9M4F - chains B and M of the 25 polymer chains in the assembly; structure by electron microscopy, 2.82 A resolution.

# Chain B
Name: PsaB
Organism: Tribonema minus
Sequence (734 residues; numbered 1 to 734; the number before each row is that of its first residue):
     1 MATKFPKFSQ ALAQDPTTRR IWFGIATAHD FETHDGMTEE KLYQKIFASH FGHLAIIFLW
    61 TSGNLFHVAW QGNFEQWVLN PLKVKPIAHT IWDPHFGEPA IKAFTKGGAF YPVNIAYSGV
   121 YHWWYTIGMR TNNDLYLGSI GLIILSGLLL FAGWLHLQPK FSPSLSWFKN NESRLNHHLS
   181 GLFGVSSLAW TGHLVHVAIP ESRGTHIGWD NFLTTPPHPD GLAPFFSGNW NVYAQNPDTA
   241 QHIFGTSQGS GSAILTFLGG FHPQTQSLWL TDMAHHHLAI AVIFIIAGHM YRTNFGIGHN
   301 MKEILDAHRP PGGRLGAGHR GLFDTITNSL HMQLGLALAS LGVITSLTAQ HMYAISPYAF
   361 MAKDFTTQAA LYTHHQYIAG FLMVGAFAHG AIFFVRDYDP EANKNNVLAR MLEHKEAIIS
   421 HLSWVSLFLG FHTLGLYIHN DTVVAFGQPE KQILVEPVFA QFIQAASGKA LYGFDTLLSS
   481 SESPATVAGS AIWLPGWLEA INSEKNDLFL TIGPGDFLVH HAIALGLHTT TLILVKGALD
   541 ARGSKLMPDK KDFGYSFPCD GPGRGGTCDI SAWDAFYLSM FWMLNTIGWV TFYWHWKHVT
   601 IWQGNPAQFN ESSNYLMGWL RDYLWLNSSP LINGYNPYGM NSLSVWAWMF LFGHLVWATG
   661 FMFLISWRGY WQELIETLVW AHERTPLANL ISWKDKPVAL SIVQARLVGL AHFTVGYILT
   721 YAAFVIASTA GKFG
Disordered / not traced: 1
Metal / ion sites: chlorophyll a Mg (32 sites), coordinated by His-29, His-50, His-53, His-67, His-89, Asp-93, His-95, His-156, His-177, His-178, His-193, His-196, His-275, His-276, His-277, His-289 and 16 more; 4Fe-4S cluster Fe: Cys-559, Cys-568 (shared with 2 residues of chain A)
Residues lining bound ligands:
  - beta-carotene (BCR), molecule 1: Ile-21, Ile-25, Ile-691
  - beta-carotene (BCR), molecule 2: Gly-52, Ile-56, Leu-59, Leu-150
  - beta-carotene (BCR), molecule 3: Leu-54, Ile-57, Phe-58, Trp-60, Gly-181, Leu-182, Val-185, Ser-186
  - beta-carotene (BCR), molecule 4: Phe-58, Thr-61, Leu-65, Trp-123, Trp-124, Ile-127, Met-129, Gly-138, Leu-142, Trp-209, Phe-212, Leu-213
  - beta-carotene (BCR), molecule 5: Leu-188, Leu-222, Phe-225, Val-282, Ile-285, Ile-286, His-289, Ile-297
  - beta-carotene (BCR), molecule 6: Phe-225, Phe-226, Trp-230, Val-282
  - beta-carotene (BCR), molecule 7: Met-332, Gly-335, Leu-336, Ala-339, Val-343, Met-383, Ala-386, Phe-387, Gly-390, Ala-391, Phe-393, Phe-394, Leu-408, Ala-538
  - beta-carotene (BCR), molecule 8: Phe-387, Met-411, Ile-418, Val-535, Leu-539
  - beta-carotene (BCR), molecule 9: Phe-428, His-432, Leu-436, Ile-453, Phe-517, His-521
  - beta-carotene (BCR), molecule 10: Trp-648, Met-649, Phe-652, Trp-671, Ile-675, Leu-678
  - chlorophyll a (CLA), molecule 1: Phe-5, Phe-8, Gly-24, Ile-25, Ala-28, His-29, Phe-31, His-34, Lys-45, Ser-49, His-53, Ile-56
  - chlorophyll a (CLA), molecule 2: Thr-18, Ile-21, Trp-22, Ile-675, Leu-678, Val-679, His-682, Ile-691, Ser-692, Trp-693, Lys-694, Asp-695, Pro-697, Val-698
  - chlorophyll a (CLA), molecule 3: Trp-22, Phe-652, Leu-655, Val-656, Thr-659, Phe-663, Leu-700, Val-708, Ala-711, His-712, Val-715
  - chlorophyll a (CLA), molecule 4: Ile-25, Ala-26, Thr-27, Ala-28, His-29, Asp-30, His-331, Leu-334, Leu-338, Phe-381, Leu-382, Val-384, Gly-385, Ala-388, His-389, Ile-392, Arg-396, Tyr-555, Trp-573, Phe-576, Met-580, Phe-652, Val-715, Leu-719
  - chlorophyll a (CLA), molecule 5: His-29, Phe-31, Glu-32, Tyr-43, Ile-46, Ser-49, His-50, His-53, Leu-54, Ile-57, Phe-168, Arg-174, His-178, Leu-182, Phe-183, Leu-330, His-331, Gln-333, Leu-334, Ala-337, Leu-338, Leu-341
  - chlorophyll a (CLA), molecule 6: His-29, His-53, Ile-56, Ile-57, Trp-60, Leu-341, Ile-378, Phe-381, Leu-382
  - chlorophyll a (CLA), molecule 7: Phe-47, Phe-51, Leu-148, Phe-151, Ala-152, Leu-155, His-156, Lys-160, Phe-161, Pro-163, Trp-167
  - chlorophyll a (CLA), molecule 8: Phe-47, His-50, Phe-51, Leu-54, Trp-123, Trp-167, Phe-168, Asn-170, Ser-173, Arg-174, His-177, His-178, Gly-181, Leu-182, Phe-183, Tyr-358
  - chlorophyll a (CLA), molecule 9: Ile-56, Leu-59, Trp-60, Ser-62, Gly-63, Phe-66, His-67, Trp-70, Gln-71, His-89, Thr-90, Trp-92, Ile-143
  - chlorophyll a (CLA), molecule 10: Ile-56, Trp-60, Asn-64, His-67, Val-68, Ala-88, His-89, Asn-114, Ile-115, Ala-116, Tyr-117, Ser-118, Val-120, Val-645, Trp-646, Met-649
  - chlorophyll a (CLA), molecule 11: Ile-57, Phe-58, Trp-60, Thr-61, Ser-118, Gly-119, Val-120, Trp-123, Ser-186, Ala-189, Leu-341, Ile-344, Thr-345, Thr-348, Met-352, Tyr-358, Met-361, Leu-371, His-374, His-375, Ile-378, Leu-382
  - chlorophyll a (CLA), molecule 12: Trp-60, Asn-64, Tyr-117, Ser-118, Val-120, Ala-370, Leu-371, Thr-373, His-374, Tyr-377, Ile-378, Phe-381, Trp-646, Met-649, Ile-718, Leu-719, Tyr-721, Ala-722, Val-725, Ile-726
  - chlorophyll a (CLA), molecule 13: His-89, Thr-90, Ile-91, Trp-92, Asp-93, Pro-94, His-95, Phe-96, Phe-104, Asn-114, Ser-644, Val-645, Trp-648
  - chlorophyll a (CLA), molecule 14: Trp-92, Pro-94, His-95
  - chlorophyll a (CLA), molecule 15: Trp-123, Thr-126, Ile-127, Phe-183, Ser-186, Ser-187, Trp-190, Leu-194, Leu-268, Met-273, His-276, His-277, Ile-280, Ile-344, Leu-347, Thr-348, His-351, Met-352, Pro-357, Tyr-358
  - chlorophyll a (CLA), molecule 16: Ile-127, Gly-128, Met-129, Asp-134, Leu-137, Gly-138, Ser-186, Ala-189, Trp-190, Gly-192, His-193, His-196, Val-197, Glu-201, Ile-207, Gly-208, Trp-209, Phe-212
  - chlorophyll a (CLA), molecule 17: Trp-167, Asn-170, Ser-173, His-177, Thr-293, Asn-294, Phe-295
  - chlorophyll a (CLA), molecule 18: Asn-171, Arg-174, Leu-175, His-178, Leu-179, Phe-183, Ile-280, Ile-283, Phe-284, Met-301, Leu-305, Phe-323, Ile-326, Leu-336, Ala-337, Ser-340, Ile-344
  - chlorophyll a (CLA), molecule 19: Leu-175, Leu-179, Phe-183, Ile-283, Phe-284, Ala-287, Met-290, Tyr-291, Met-301, Ile-304, Leu-305
  - chlorophyll a (CLA), molecule 20: Asn-176, His-177, Ser-180, Gly-181, Val-185, Ile-285, His-289, Tyr-291, Thr-293, Phe-295, Ile-297
  - chlorophyll a (CLA), molecule 21: Leu-188, Ala-189, Thr-191, Gly-192, Val-195, His-196, Phe-212, Leu-213, Thr-214, Thr-215, Pro-216, Pro-217, His-218, Gly-221, Leu-222, Phe-225, Phe-226, Tyr-233, Ile-254, Leu-255, Leu-278
  - chlorophyll a (CLA), molecule 22: Phe-225, Phe-226, Ser-227, Gly-228, Trp-230
  - chlorophyll a (CLA), molecule 23: Phe-225, Gly-228, Trp-230, Asn-231, Tyr-233, Ala-234, Leu-255, Phe-257, His-275, Leu-278, Ala-279, Val-282, Ile-492, Trp-493
  - chlorophyll a (CLA), molecule 24: Thr-256, Phe-257, Gly-259, Gly-260, Leu-268, Asp-272, Met-273, His-275, His-276, Ala-279, Ile-280, Ile-283, His-351, Ile-355, Trp-493, Trp-497
  - chlorophyll a (CLA), molecule 25: Ile-286, His-289, Met-290, Ile-297, Gly-298, His-299
  - chlorophyll a (CLA), molecule 26: Met-290, His-299, Glu-303, Ile-304, Ala-307, His-308
  - chlorophyll a (CLA), molecule 27: Ile-304, Leu-305, His-308, Leu-315, His-319, Leu-322, Ile-326, Met-332, Val-407, Leu-408, Met-411
  - chlorophyll a (CLA), molecule 28: Ala-307, His-308, Arg-309, Pro-310, Pro-311, Arg-314, Leu-315, His-319
  - chlorophyll a (CLA), molecule 29: Arg-314, Leu-315, Val-407, Arg-410, Met-411, Glu-413, His-414, Ala-417, Ile-418, His-421
  - chlorophyll a (CLA), molecule 30: Leu-336, Ser-340, Val-343, Leu-347, Gln-350, His-351, Tyr-353, Ala-354, Ile-355, Trp-497, Leu-508, Phe-509
  - chlorophyll a (CLA), molecule 31: Val-343, Ser-346, Leu-347, Gln-350, Gln-376, Gly-380, Met-383, Phe-387, Leu-527, Thr-530, Thr-531, Leu-534, Met-583, Thr-586, Ile-587
  - chlorophyll a (CLA), molecule 32: Gln-350, Tyr-353, Tyr-372, Phe-459, Ala-460, Ile-463, Gln-464, Phe-509, Leu-510, Ile-512, His-520, Ile-523, Leu-527, Val-590, Tyr-593, Trp-594, Lys-597
  - chlorophyll a (CLA), molecule 33: Ala-417, His-421, Trp-424
  - chlorophyll a (CLA), molecule 34: Ile-418, Leu-422, Val-425, Ala-524, Leu-527, His-528, Thr-531
  - chlorophyll a (CLA), molecule 35: Ser-420, His-421, Ser-423, Trp-424, Leu-427, Phe-431
  - chlorophyll a (CLA), molecule 36: Ser-423, Ser-426, Leu-427, Gly-430, Phe-431, Leu-434, Leu-525, Thr-529, Leu-532, Ile-533, Leu-578, Phe-581, Trp-582
  - chlorophyll a (CLA), molecule 37: Trp-424, Leu-427, Phe-428, Phe-431, His-432
  - chlorophyll a (CLA), molecule 38: Val-425, Phe-428, Leu-429, Glu-456, Pro-457, Val-458, Phe-459, Ala-460, Asp-516, Phe-517, His-520, His-521, Ala-524, His-528
  - chlorophyll a (CLA), molecule 39: His-432, Gly-435, Leu-436, Ile-438, His-439, Thr-442, Val-443, Phe-446, Lys-451, Ile-453
  - chlorophyll a (CLA), molecule 40: Thr-433, Leu-434, Tyr-437, Val-519, Ala-522, Leu-525, Asn-585, Gly-588, Trp-589, Phe-592, Leu-616, Trp-619, Leu-624, Ser-628, Ile-632, Phe-650, His-654, Trp-657, Phe-713, Tyr-717, Thr-720, Tyr-721, Phe-724
  - chlorophyll a (CLA), molecule 41: Leu-434, Ile-438, Asp-441, Leu-525, Phe-581, Trp-582, Asn-585, Trp-589, Leu-616, Leu-620, Trp-657, Phe-713
  - chlorophyll a (CLA), molecule 42: Val-458, Phe-459, Phe-462
  - chlorophyll a (CLA), molecule 43: Phe-462, Ile-463, Ala-466, Ser-467, Leu-477, Leu-478, Trp-493, Trp-497, Phe-509
  - chlorophyll a (CLA), molecule 44: Leu-477, Pro-484, Ala-485, Ala-488, Gly-489, Ile-492, Trp-493
  - chlorophyll a (CLA), molecule 45: Leu-620, Leu-624, Trp-625, Trp-657
  - chlorophyll a (CLA), molecule 46: Trp-648, Leu-651, Phe-652, His-654, Leu-655, Trp-657, Ala-658
  - chlorophyll a (CLA), molecule 47: Leu-655, Ala-658, Thr-659, Phe-661, Met-662, Ile-665, Tyr-670, Trp-671, Leu-674
  - chlorophyll a (CLA), molecule 48: Leu-678, Ala-681, His-682, Thr-685, Ala-688, Ile-691
  - chlorophyll a (CLA), molecule 49: Trp-680, Ala-681, Arg-684, Thr-685, Pro-686
  - chlorophyll a (CLA), molecule 50: Pro-686, Leu-687, Ala-688, Leu-690, Ile-691
  - phylloquinone (PQN): Trp-22, Ile-25, Met-662, Phe-663, Ser-666, Trp-667, Arg-668, Trp-671, Ile-675, Val-698, Ala-699, Leu-700, Ser-701, Ala-705
  - 4Fe-4S cluster (SF4): Cys-559, Gly-561, Pro-562, Thr-567, Cys-568, Trp-667, Ile-702, Arg-706

# Chain M
Name: PsaM
Organism: Tribonema minus
Sequence (30 residues; numbered 1 to 30; the number before each row is that of its first residue):
     1 MVTDTQVFIA LVLALISALL AIRLGTKLYV
Residues lining bound ligands:
  - beta-carotene (BCR), molecule 1: Phe-8, Leu-11, Val-12, Ala-14, Leu-15, Ser-17, Ala-18, Ala-21, Leu-24, Gly-25
  - beta-carotene (BCR), molecule 2: Ile-16, Leu-19, Leu-20, Arg-23
  - chlorophyll a (CLA), molecule 1: Val-7, Ala-10, Leu-11, Ala-14
  - chlorophyll a (CLA), molecule 2: Ala-21, Ile-22, Gly-25, Thr-26, Leu-28, Val-30

# Interface between chain B and chain M
Pairs across the interface - 27 pairs, chain B then chain M:
  Lys-7(B) with Tyr-29(M); Val-30(M)
  Lys-45(B) with Leu-28(M)
  Ala-48(B) with Leu-28(M), hydrophobic
  Leu-59(B) with Ser-17(M)
  Phe-66(B) with Val-7(M), hydrophobic
  Trp-70(B) with Val-2(M)
  Asn-132(B) with Met-1(M)
  Tyr-136(B) with Gln-6(M), hydrogen bond (side chain-backbone); Ile-9(M); Ala-10(M)
  Ile-140(B) with Ala-10(M), hydrophobic; Leu-13(M), hydrophobic
  Ile-143(B) with Leu-13(M); Ala-14(M)
  Gly-147(B) with Ser-17(M); Leu-20(M)
  Leu-150(B) with Ser-17(M); Ala-21(M); Leu-24(M), hydrophobic
  Gly-153(B) with Leu-24(M)
  Trp-154(B) with Arg-23(M); Leu-24(M); Lys-27(M)
  Leu-157(B) with Lys-27(M); Leu-28(M)
  Gln-158(B) with Lys-27(M)
Interface residues without a listed pair, chain B (22 interface residues in all): Ser-49, Gly-52, Ala-69, Ile-144, Ser-146, Phe-151

# Summary
22 residues of chain B face 17 of chain M across their interface, with 1 hydrogen bond. The hydrogen-bonded
pair is Tyr-136(B)/Gln-6(M). 2 chlorophyll a molecules and one beta-carotene molecule are bound between chain
B and chain M.
Chain B is PsaB and chain M is PsaM, both from Tribonema minus; the structure, Photosystem I from the
eukaryotic filamentous algae, was determined by electron microscopy.
